8W5N - chains A and H of the 5 polymer chains in the assembly; structure by electron microscopy, 3.10 A resolution.

Chain A:
Name: Minor capsid protein A1
From: Escherichia phage Qbeta
UniProtKB: Q8LTE1 (A1_BPQBE); residues 0-132 here correspond to UniProt positions 1-133 (UniProt number = residue number + 1)
Amino-acid sequence (133 residues; each row starts with the number of its first residue; numbering starts at 0):
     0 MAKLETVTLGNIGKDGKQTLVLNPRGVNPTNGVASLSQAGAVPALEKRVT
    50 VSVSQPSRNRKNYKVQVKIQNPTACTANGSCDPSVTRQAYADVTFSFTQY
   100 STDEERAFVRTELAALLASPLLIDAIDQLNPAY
Not modelled in the structure: 0

Chain H:
Name: Heavy chain of Ab21
From: Mus musculus
Amino-acid sequence (124 residues; numbered 1 to 124; the number before each row is that of its first residue):
     1 VHSEVQLVESGGGLVKSGGSLKLSCAASGFTFSSYAMSWVRQTPEKRLEW
    51 VATISDGGRYIYYSDNVEGRFTISRDNAKNNLYLQMSHLKSEDTAIYHCA
   101 RDSSGYFPYFSYWGQGTLVTVSAA
Not modelled in the structure: 1-3, 121-124
Cystine bridges: C25-C99

Interface between chain A and chain H:
Pairs across the interface - 14 pairs, chain A then chain H:
  N10(A) - R59(H)
  N10(A) - Y60(H)
  K13(A) - S33(H)  hydrogen bond (side chain-backbone)
  K13(A) - D56(H)  salt bridge
  K13(A) - G57(H)
  D14(A) - R59(H)
  G15(A) - R59(H)
  P119(A) - S34(H)
  P119(A) - Y35(H)  hydrophobic
  P119(A) - S104(H)
  I122(A) - S34(H)
  I122(A) - D56(H)
  D123(A) - T31(H)  hydrogen bond
  D123(A) - S34(H)  hydrogen bond
Interface residues without a listed pair, chain A (8 interface residues in all): N129

In short:
The interface between chain A and chain H involves 8 residues on one side and 9 on the other; the contacts
include 3 hydrogen bonds and 1 salt bridge. Polar contacts include K13(A)-D56(H), K13(A)-S33(H) and
D123(A)-T31(H).
Chain A is Minor capsid protein A1 (Escherichia phage Qbeta) and chain H is Heavy chain of Ab21 (Mus
musculus); the structure, Cryo-EM structure of Qb-Ab21, was determined by electron microscopy together with
8W5D, 8W5E, 8W5F, 8W5G, 8W5L, 8W5M and 8 further entries from the same study.
